9NOX - chains B and C of the 5 polymer chains in the assembly; structure by electron microscopy, 3.00 A resolution.

[Chain B]
Name: miniGs/gust25
From: Homo sapiens
Sequence (1128 residues; numbered -877 to 250; the number before each row is that of its first residue; numbers below 1 keep their minus sign (Met-877 is residue -877)):
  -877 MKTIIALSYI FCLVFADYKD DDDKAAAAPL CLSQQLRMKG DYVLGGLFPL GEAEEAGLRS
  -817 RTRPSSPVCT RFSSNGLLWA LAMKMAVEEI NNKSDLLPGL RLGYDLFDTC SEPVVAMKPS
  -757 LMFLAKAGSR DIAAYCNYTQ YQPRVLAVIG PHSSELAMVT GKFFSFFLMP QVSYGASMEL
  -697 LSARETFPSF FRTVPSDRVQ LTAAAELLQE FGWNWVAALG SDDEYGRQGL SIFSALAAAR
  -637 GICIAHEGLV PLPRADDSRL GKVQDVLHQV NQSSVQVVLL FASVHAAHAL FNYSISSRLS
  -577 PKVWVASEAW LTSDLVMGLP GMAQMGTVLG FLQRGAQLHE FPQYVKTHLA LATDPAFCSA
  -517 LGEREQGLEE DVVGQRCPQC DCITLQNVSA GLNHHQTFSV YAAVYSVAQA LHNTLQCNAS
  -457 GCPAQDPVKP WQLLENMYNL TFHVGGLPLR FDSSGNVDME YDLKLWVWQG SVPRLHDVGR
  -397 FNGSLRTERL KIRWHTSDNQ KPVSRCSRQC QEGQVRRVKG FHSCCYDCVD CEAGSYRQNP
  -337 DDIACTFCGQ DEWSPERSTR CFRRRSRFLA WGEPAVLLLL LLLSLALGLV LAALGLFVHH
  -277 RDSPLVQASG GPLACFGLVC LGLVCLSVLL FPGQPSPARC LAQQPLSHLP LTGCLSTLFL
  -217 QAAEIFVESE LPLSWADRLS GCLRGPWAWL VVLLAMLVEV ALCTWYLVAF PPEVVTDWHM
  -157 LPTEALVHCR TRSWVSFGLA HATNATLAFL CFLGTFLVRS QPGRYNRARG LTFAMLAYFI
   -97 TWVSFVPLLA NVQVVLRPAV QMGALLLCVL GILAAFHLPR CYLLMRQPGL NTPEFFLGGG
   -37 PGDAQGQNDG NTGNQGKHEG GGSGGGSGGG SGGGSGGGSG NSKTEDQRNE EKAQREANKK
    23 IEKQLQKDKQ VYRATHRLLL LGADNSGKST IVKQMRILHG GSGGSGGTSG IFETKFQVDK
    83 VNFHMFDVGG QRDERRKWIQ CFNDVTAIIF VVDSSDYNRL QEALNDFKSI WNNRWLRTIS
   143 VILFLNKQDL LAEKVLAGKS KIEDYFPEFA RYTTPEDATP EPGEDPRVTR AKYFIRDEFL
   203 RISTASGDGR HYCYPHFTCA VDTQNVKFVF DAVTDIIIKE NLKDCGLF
Not modelled in the structure: -877 to 6, 65-70

[Chain C]
Name: Guanine nucleotide-binding protein G(I)/G(S)/G(T) subunit beta-1
From: Homo sapiens
Reference sequence: P62873 (GBB1_HUMAN); residues 1-340 here = UniProt positions 1-340
Sequence (340 residues; numbered 1 to 340; the number before each row is that of its first residue):
     1 MSELDQLRQE AEQLKNQIRD ARKACADATL SQITNNIDPV GRIQMRTRRT LRGHLAKIYA
    61 MHWGTDSRLL VSASQDGKLI IWDSYTTNKV HAIPLRSSWV MTCAYAPSGN YVACGGLDNI
   121 CSIYNLKTRE GNVRVSRELA GHTGYLSCCR FLDDNQIVTS SGDTTCALWD IETGQQTTTF
   181 TGHTGDVMSL SLAPDTRLFV SGACDASAKL WDVREGMCRQ TFTGHESDIN AICFFPNGNA
   241 FATGSDDATC RLFDLRADQE LMTYSHDNII CGITSVSFSK SGRLLLAGYD DFNCNVWDAL
   301 KADRAGVLAG HDNRVSCLGV TDDGMAVATG SWDSFLKIWN
Not modelled in the structure: 1
Swiss-Prot annotation at these positions:
  - modified residue: Ser2 (N-acetylserine), His266 (Phosphohistidine)
  - natural variant: Leu30 (L30F: In MRD42; uncertain significance), Arg52 (R52G: In MRD42), Gly64 (G64V: In MRD42), Asp76 (D76E: In MRD42; D76G: In MRD42), Gly77 (G77S: In MRD42), Lys78 (K78R: In MRD42), Ile80 (I80N: In MRD42; I80T: In MRD42), His91 (H91R: In MRD42; uncertain significance), Ala92 (A92T: In MRD42), Pro94 (P94S: In MRD42), Leu95 (L95P: In MRD42), Arg96 (R96L: In MRD42), 5 further natural variant entries in UniProt

[Interface between chain B and chain C]
Residue-residue contacts (58; chain B residue first):
  Glu13(B) - Thr86(C)
  Glu13(B) - Asn88(C)  hydrogen bond
  Gln16(B) - Asp83(C)  hydrogen bond
  Gln16(B) - Thr86(C)  hydrogen bond
  Gln16(B) - Asn88(C)  hydrogen bond
  Gln16(B) - Val90(C)
  Asn20(B) - Asn88(C)  hydrogen bond
  Asn20(B) - Lys89(C)  hydrogen bond
  Ile23(B) - Lys89(C)
  Ile23(B) - Ala92(C)  hydrophobic
  Glu24(B) - Lys89(C)  salt bridge
  Leu27(B) - Gly53(C)
  Leu27(B) - Lys78(C)
  Asp30(B) - Lys78(C)  salt bridge
  Lys31(B) - Leu55(C)
  Tyr34(B) - Leu55(C)  hydrophobic
  Tyr34(B) - Ala56(C)
  Tyr34(B) - Asp76(C)
  Gly72(B) - Leu117(C)
  Ile73(B) - Trp99(C)
  Ile73(B) - Leu117(C)  hydrophobic
  Phe88(B) - Trp99(C)  hydrophobic
  Gly92(B) - Asn119(C)
  Gly92(B) - Thr143(C)
  Gln93(B) - Leu117(C)  hydrogen bond (side chain-backbone)
  Gln93(B) - Asn119(C)  hydrogen bond
  Gln93(B) - Gly144(C)
  Gln93(B) - Tyr145(C)  hydrogen bond (side chain-backbone)
  Arg94(B) - Gly162(C)  hydrogen bond (side chain-backbone)
  Arg94(B) - Asp163(C)
  Arg94(B) - Thr164(C)
  Arg94(B) - Asp186(C)  salt bridge
  Arg98(B) - Cys204(C)  hydrogen bond (side chain-backbone)
  Arg98(B) - Asp228(C)  salt bridge
  Lys99(B) - Tyr145(C)
  Lys99(B) - Met188(C)
  Lys99(B) - Cys204(C)
  Lys99(B) - Asp228(C)  salt bridge
  Lys99(B) - Asn230(C)  hydrogen bond
  Lys99(B) - Asp246(C)  salt bridge
  Trp100(B) - Met101(C)  hydrophobic
  Trp100(B) - Leu117(C)  hydrophobic
  Trp100(B) - Tyr145(C)
  Gln102(B) - Arg314(C)  hydrogen bond
  Gln102(B) - Trp332(C)
  Cys103(B) - Lys57(C)  hydrogen bond (backbone-side chain)
  Cys103(B) - Tyr59(C)
  Cys103(B) - Gln75(C)
  Cys103(B) - Met101(C)  hydrophobic
  Phe104(B) - Trp99(C)  hydrophobic
  Phe104(B) - Leu117(C)  hydrophobic
  Asn105(B) - Lys57(C)  hydrogen bond
  Asn105(B) - Trp332(C)
  Asp106(B) - Lys57(C)  salt bridge
  Arg136(B) - Asp290(C)
  Trp137(B) - Asp290(C)
  Trp137(B) - Arg314(C)
  Trp137(B) - Trp332(C)  hydrophobic
Other interface residues (no listed pair), chain B (31 interface residues in all): Arg17, Ala19, Glu75, Val90, Glu96, Val107
Other interface residues (no listed pair), chain C (37 interface residues in all): Ile80, Ser97, Ser98, Gly185

[Overview]
31 residues of chain B face 37 of chain C across their interface, with 15 hydrogen bonds and 7 salt bridges.
Polar contacts include Glu24(B)-Lys89(C), Asp30(B)-Lys78(C) and Arg94(B)-Asp186(C).
Chain B is miniGs/gust25 and chain C is Guanine nucleotide-binding protein G(I)/G(S)/G(T) subunit beta-1, both
from Homo sapiens; the structure, Transmembrane domains of the human TAS1R2 sweet receptor subunit in complex
with miniGs/gust25, was determined by electron microscopy (same publication as 9NOR, 9NOS, 9NOT, 9NOU, 9NOV,
9NOW and 9O38).
